5CZH - chains A and B; structure by X-ray diffraction, 2.80 A resolution.

# Chain A
Name: Epidermal growth factor receptor
Organism: Homo sapiens
Notes: EC 2.7.10.1; fragment: egfr
Reference sequence: P00533 (EGFR_HUMAN); residue numbers follow UniProt; this construct covers 694-1022
Chain sequence (331 residues; row label = number of the first residue in the row):
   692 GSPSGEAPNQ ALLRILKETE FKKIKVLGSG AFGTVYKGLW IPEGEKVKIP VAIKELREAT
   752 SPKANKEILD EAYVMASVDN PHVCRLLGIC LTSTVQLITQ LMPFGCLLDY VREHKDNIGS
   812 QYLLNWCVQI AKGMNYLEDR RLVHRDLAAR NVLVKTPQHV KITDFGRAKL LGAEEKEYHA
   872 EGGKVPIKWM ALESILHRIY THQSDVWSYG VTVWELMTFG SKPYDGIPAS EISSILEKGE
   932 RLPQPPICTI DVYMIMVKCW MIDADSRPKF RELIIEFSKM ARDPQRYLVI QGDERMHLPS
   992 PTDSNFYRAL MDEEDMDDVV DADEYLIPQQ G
Not modelled in the structure: 692-695, 991-1002, 1019-1022
Differences from the reference sequence: expression tag (692-693); engineered mutation Arg858 (Leu in P00533)

# Chain B
Name: Peptide substrate
Chain sequence (9 residues; each row starts with the number of its first residue):
   101 DEEDYYEIP
Modified positions: Tyr106 (o-phosphotyrosine; PTR)

# How chain A and chain B interact
Residue-residue contacts - 25 pairs, chain A then chain B:
  Asp837(A) with Tyr105(B), hydrogen bond
  Arg841(A) with Asp101(B); Asp104(B), salt bridge; Tyr105(B), hydrogen bond
  Asn842(A) with Tyr105(B)
  Gly873(A) with Pro109(B)
  Gly874(A) with Tyr106(B); Glu107(B); Ile108(B), hydrogen bond (backbone-backbone); Pro109(B)
  Lys875(A) with Tyr105(B); Tyr106(B); Glu107(B)
  Val876(A) with Asp104(B); Tyr105(B); Tyr106(B), hydrogen bond (backbone-backbone); Ile108(B), hydrophobic
  Pro877(A) with Asp104(B); Tyr105(B)
  Ile878(A) with Asp104(B); Tyr106(B)
  Lys879(A) with Tyr106(B)
  Trp880(A) with Asp104(B)
  Pro919(A) with Tyr106(B)
  Ala920(A) with Tyr106(B)
Other interface residues (no listed pair), chain A (14 interface residues in all): Ile918
Interface features reported in the paper:
  - interface residues, chain A: Arg841(A), Lys879(A), Ala920(A)

# Summary
14 residues of chain A and 7 residues of chain B are in contact, with 4 hydrogen bonds and 1 salt bridge.
Polar contacts include Arg841(A)-Asp104(B), Asp837(A)-Tyr105(B) and Arg841(A)-Tyr105(B). From the paper:
interface residues Arg841(A), Lys879(A) and Ala920(A).
Chain A is Epidermal growth factor receptor (Homo sapiens) and chain B is Peptide substrate; the structure,
Egfr L858R mutant in complex with an optimal peptide substrate, was determined by X-ray diffraction together
with 5CZI from the same study.
